9DTV - chains A and B of the 4 polymer chains in the assembly; structure by X-ray diffraction, 2.42 A resolution.

[Chain A (and B)]
Name: 2-succinyl-5-enolpyruvyl-6-hydroxy-3-cyclohexene-1-carboxylate synthase
Source organism: Mycobacterium tuberculosis H37Rv
Notes: EC 2.2.1.9; chain B of this document is another copy of the same molecule, construct and numbering; everything in this record applies to it too
Reference sequence: P9WK11 (MEND_MYCTU); numbering as in UniProt (aligned over 1-554)
Amino-acid sequence (574 residues; numbered -19 to 554; the number before each row is that of its first residue; numbers below 1 keep their minus sign (Met-19 is residue -19)):
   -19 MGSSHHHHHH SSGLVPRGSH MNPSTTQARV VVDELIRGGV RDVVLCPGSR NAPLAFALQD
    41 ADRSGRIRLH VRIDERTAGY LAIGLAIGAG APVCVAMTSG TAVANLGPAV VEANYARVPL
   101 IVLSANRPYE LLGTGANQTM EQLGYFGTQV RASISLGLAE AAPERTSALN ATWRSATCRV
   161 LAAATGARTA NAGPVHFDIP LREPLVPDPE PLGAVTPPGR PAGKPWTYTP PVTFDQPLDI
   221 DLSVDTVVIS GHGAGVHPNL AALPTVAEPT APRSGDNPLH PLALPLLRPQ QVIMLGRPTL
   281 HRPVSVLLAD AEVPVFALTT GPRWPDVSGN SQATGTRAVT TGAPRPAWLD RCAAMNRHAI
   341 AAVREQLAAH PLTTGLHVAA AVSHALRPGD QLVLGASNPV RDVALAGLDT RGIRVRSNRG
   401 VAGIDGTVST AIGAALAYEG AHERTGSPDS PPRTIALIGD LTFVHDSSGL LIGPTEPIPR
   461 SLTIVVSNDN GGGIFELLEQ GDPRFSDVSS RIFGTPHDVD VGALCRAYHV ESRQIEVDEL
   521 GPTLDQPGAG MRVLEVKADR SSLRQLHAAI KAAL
Disordered / not traced: -19 to -1, 472-486 (chain B: -19 to 0, 472-488, 492-495)
Differences from the reference sequence: initiating methionine (-19); expression tag (-18 to 0); engineered mutation Ala141 (Asp in P9WK11)
Small-molecule neighbours:
  - 1,4-dihydroxy-2-naphthoic acid (DNA): Gly113, Thr114, Gly115
  - thiamine diphosphate (TPP): Pro27, Gly28, Glu55, Thr78, Thr81, Ala82, Gln118

[Interface between chain A and chain B]
Contacting residue pairs (9; chain A residue first):
  Glu110(A) - Gly137(B)
  Gly113(A) - Arg159(B)
  Thr114(A) - Arg159(B)
  Glu140(A) - Arg182(B)  salt bridge
  Arg145(A) - Arg182(B)
  Arg159(A) - Gly113(B)
  Arg159(A) - Thr114(B)
  Arg182(A) - Glu140(B)  salt bridge
  Arg182(A) - Arg145(B)
Other interface residues (no listed pair), chain A (8 interface residues in all): Gly137
Other interface residues (no listed pair), chain B (8 interface residues in all): Glu110

[Summary]
Chain A and chain B each contribute 8 residues to their interface; the contacts include 2 salt bridges. Its
one salt-bridged contact is Glu140(A)-Arg182(B). Bound to chain A: thiamine diphosphate and
1,4-dihydroxy-2-naphthoic acid.
Both chains are 2-succinyl-5-enolpyruvyl-6-hydroxy-3-cyclohexene-1-carboxylate synthase (Mycobacterium
tuberculosis H37Rv). Entry 9DTV (Structure of D141A mutant of M.tuberculosis MenD (SEPHCHC Synthase)) was
determined by X-ray diffraction together with 9DQI and 9DSN from the same study.
